Entry 4TVZ (X-ray diffraction, 3.01 A resolution); this record covers chain A.

[Chain A]
Molecule: Scavenger receptor class B member 2
From: Homo sapiens
Notes: fragment: ectodomain
UniProtKB: Q14108 (SCRB2_HUMAN); numbering as in UniProt (aligned over 37-430)
Amino-acid sequence (394 residues; each row starts with the number of its first residue):
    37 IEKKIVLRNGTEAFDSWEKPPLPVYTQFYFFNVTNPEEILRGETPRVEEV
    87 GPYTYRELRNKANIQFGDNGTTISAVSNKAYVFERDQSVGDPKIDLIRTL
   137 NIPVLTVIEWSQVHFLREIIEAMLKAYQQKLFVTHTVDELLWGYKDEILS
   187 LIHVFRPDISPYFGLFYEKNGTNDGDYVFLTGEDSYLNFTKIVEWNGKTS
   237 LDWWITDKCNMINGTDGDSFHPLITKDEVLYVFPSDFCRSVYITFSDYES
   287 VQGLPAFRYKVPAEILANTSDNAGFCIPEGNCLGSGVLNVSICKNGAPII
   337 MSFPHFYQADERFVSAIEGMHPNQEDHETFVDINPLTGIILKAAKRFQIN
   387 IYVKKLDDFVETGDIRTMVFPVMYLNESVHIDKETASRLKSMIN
Curated features (UniProtKB/Swiss-Prot):
  - region: I155 to F191 (Important for interaction with GBA1)
  - glycosylation (N-linked (GlcNAc...) asparagine): N45, N68, N105, N206, N224, N249, N304, N325, N412, N430
  - natural variant: H363 (H363N: In EPM4)
Disulfides: C274-C329, C312-C318
Covalently attached groups: N-acetylglucosamine (NAG) linked to N45, N68, N206, N224, N249, N304, N412; glycan linked to N325
What the authors report for this chain:
  - conformationally variable residues (helix shift, loop rearrangement): W146 to K166

[In short]
N-acetylglucosamine is covalently linked to N45, N68, N206, N224, N249 and N304 and 1 more. The paper reports
conformational variability at W146.
Chain A is Scavenger receptor class B member 2 (Homo sapiens); the structure, Crystal Structure of SCARB2 in
Neural Condition (pH7.5), was determined by X-ray diffraction (same publication as 4TW0 and 4TW2).
